Entry 9CPB (electron microscopy, 3.52 A resolution); this record covers chains 6E and 6F of the 395 polymer chains in the assembly.

# Chain 6E (and 6F)
Protein: Tektin-3
Source organism: Bos taurus
Notes: chain 6F of this document is another copy of the same molecule, construct and numbering; everything in this record applies to it too
UniProtKB: A6H782 (TEKT3_BOVIN); residue numbers follow UniProt; this construct covers 1-490
Amino-acid sequence (490 residues; row label = number of the first residue in the row):
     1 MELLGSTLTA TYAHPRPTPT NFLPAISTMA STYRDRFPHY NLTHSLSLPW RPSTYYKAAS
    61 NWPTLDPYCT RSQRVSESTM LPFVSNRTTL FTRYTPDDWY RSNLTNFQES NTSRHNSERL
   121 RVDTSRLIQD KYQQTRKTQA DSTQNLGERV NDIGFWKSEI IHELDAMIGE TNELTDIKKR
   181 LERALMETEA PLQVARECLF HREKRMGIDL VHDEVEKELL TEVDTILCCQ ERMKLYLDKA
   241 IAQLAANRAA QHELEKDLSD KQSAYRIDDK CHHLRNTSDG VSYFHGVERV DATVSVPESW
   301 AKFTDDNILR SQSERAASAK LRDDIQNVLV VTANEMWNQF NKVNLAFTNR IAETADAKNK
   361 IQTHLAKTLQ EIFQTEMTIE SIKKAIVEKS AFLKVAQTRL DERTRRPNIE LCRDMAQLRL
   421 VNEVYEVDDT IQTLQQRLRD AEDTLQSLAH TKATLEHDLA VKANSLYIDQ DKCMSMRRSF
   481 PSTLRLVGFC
Disordered / not traced: 1-379, 439-490 (chain 6F: 1-123, 482-490)

# Interface between chain 6E and chain 6F
Residue-residue contacts (76):
  S381(6E) with I128(6F)
  I382(6E) with T124(6F); I128(6F)
  S390(6E) with Y283(6F), hydrogen bond
  A391(6E) with N276(6F)
  F392(6E) with T135(6F); Q139(6F); N276(6F)
  K394(6E) with V281(6F); S282(6F); Y283(6F)
  V395(6E) with L274(6F); R275(6F); N276(6F); V281(6F), hydrophobic
  Q397(6E) with S282(6F); Y283(6F); F284(6F), hydrogen bond (side chain-backbone); V287(6F); E288(6F)
  T398(6E) with L274(6F)
  R399(6E) with S142(6F); T143(6F), hydrogen bond; L146(6F); C271(6F), hydrogen bond (side chain-backbone); H272(6F), hydrogen bond (side chain-backbone); L274(6F), hydrogen bond (side chain-backbone); R275(6F)
  D401(6E) with F284(6F); V287(6F)
  E402(6E) with I267(6F); C271(6F)
  R403(6E) with L146(6F); R149(6F)
  R405(6E) with I267(6F)
  R406(6E) with I267(6F)
  P407(6E) with D260(6F); S263(6F); A264(6F)
  N408(6E) with D260(6F), hydrogen bond; V294(6F)
  I409(6E) with S295(6F), hydrogen bond (backbone-side chain); W300(6F); F303(6F), hydrophobic
  E410(6E) with I153(6F); D260(6F); K261(6F), salt bridge; A264(6F); W300(6F), hydrogen bond
  L411(6E) with A292(6F); T293(6F); V294(6F), hydrogen bond (backbone-backbone); S295(6F)
  C412(6E) with R149(6F); T293(6F); S295(6F), hydrogen bond (side chain-backbone); V296(6F); P297(6F); W300(6F), hydrophobic
  R413(6E) with T293(6F), hydrogen bond; S295(6F), hydrogen bond (backbone-backbone); V296(6F)
  D414(6E) with R149(6F), salt bridge
  Q417(6E) with D291(6F); T293(6F)
  R419(6E) with D141(6F), salt bridge; N145(6F), hydrogen bond
  V421(6E) with E288(6F)
  E423(6E) with T138(6F), hydrogen bond; S142(6F), hydrogen bond
  V424(6E) with E288(6F)
  Y425(6E) with R289(6F)
  E426(6E) with T138(6F), hydrogen bond
  T430(6E) with K131(6F)
  R437(6E) with R126(6F); L127(6F)
Other interface residues (no listed pair), chain 6E (35 interface residues in all): A385, M415, A416
Other interface residues (no listed pair), chain 6F (45 interface residues in all): R136, D257, K270, V290

# In short
35 residues of chain 6E face 45 of chain 6F across their interface, with 17 hydrogen bonds and 3 salt bridges.
Among the polar pairs are E410(6E)-K261(6F), D414(6E)-R149(6F) and R419(6E)-D141(6F).
Both chains are Tektin-3 (Bos taurus). Entry 9CPB (Atomic model of bovine Fallopian tube cilia doublet
microtubule (48-nm periodicity)) was determined by electron microscopy together with 9CPC from the same study.
